PDB entry 5CL8 | X-ray diffraction, 1.38 A resolution | chains A and C of the 3 polymer chains in the assembly

[Chain A]
Protein: AlkD
Organism: Bacillus cereus
Notes: EC 3.2.2.-
Reference sequence: R8GWR7 (R8GWR7_BACCE); residues 1-237 here = UniProt positions 1-237
Amino-acid sequence (241 residues; each row starts with the number of its first residue; numbers below 1 keep their minus sign (Gly-3 is residue -3)):
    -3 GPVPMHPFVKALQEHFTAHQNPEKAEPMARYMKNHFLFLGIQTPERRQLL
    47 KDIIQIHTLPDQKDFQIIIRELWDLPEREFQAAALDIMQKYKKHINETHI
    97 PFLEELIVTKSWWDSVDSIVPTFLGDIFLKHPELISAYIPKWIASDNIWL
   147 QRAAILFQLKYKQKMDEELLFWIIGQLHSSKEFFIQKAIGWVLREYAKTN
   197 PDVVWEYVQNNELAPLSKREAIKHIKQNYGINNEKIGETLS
Unresolved in the structure: -3 to -2, 230-237
Differences from the reference sequence: expression tag (-3 to 0)
From the paper describing this entry:
  - catalytic residues: Trp109, Trp187 (from molecular simulation)

[Chain C]
Molecule: 12-nt DNA strand
Sequence (12 nucleotides; each row starts with the number of its first residue):
    13 CGGACTTTCGGG
Residues lining bound ligands: 3-deaza-3-methyladenine (54K; 7-methyl-3H-imidazo[4,5-c]pyridin-4-amine): DT18, DT19, DT20

[Chain A / chain C interface]
Residue-residue contacts - 11 pairs, chain A then chain C:
  Gln38(A) with DT20(C), hydrogen bond to the phosphate; DC21(C), phosphate contact
  Thr39(A) with DC21(C), hydrogen bond to the phosphate; DG22(C), phosphate contact
  Pro40(A) with DC21(C), phosphate contact
  Arg43(A) with DG22(C), salt bridge to the phosphate
  Pro211(A) with DC13(C), phosphate contact; DG14(C), phosphate contact
  Arg215(A) with DC13(C), hydrogen bond to the phosphate; DG14(C), salt bridge to the phosphate; DG15(C), phosphate contact

[Summary]
Chain A and chain C each contribute 6 residues to their interface, with 3 hydrogen bonds and 2 salt bridges.
Among the polar pairs are Gln38(A)-DT20(C), Thr39(A)-DC21(C) and Arg215(A)-DC13(C). Bound to chain C:
3-deaza-3-methyladenine. From the paper: catalytic residues Trp109(A) and Trp187(A).
Here chain A is AlkD (Bacillus cereus) and chain C is a 12-nt DNA strand. Entry 5CL8 (Alkylpurine DNA
glycosylase AlkD bound to DNA containing an abasic site and a free nucleobase (100% ...) was determined by
X-ray diffraction together with 5CL3, 5CL4, 5CL5, 5CL6, 5CL7, 5CL9 and 5 further entries from the same study.
